PDB entry 5G0V | X-ray diffraction, 1.79 A resolution | chains A and C of the 4 polymer chains in the assembly

[Chain A (and C)]
Molecule: Enoyl-acyl carrier protein reductase
From: Mycobacterium tuberculosis
Notes: EC 1.3.1.9; chain C of this document is another copy of the same molecule, construct and numbering; everything in this record applies to it too
UniProtKB: P9WGR1 (INHA_MYCTU); residue numbers follow UniProt; this construct covers 1-269
Amino-acid sequence (269 residues; numbered 1 to 269; the number before each row is that of its first residue):
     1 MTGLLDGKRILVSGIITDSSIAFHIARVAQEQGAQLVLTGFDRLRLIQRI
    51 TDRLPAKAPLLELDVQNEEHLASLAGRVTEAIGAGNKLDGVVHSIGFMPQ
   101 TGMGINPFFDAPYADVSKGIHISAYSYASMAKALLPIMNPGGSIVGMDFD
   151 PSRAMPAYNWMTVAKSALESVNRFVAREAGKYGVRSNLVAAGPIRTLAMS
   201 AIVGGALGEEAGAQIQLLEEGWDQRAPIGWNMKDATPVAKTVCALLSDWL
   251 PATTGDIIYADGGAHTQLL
Not modelled in the structure: 1, 197-204 (chain C: 1, 102-106, 197-215)
Curated features (UniProtKB/Swiss-Prot):
  - binding site (NAD(+)): Ser-20, Ile-21, Asp-64, Val-65, Ile-95, Gly-96, Lys-165, Ile-194
  - binding site (substrate): Tyr-158
  - site: Phe-149 (May act as an intermediate that passes the hydride ion from NADH to the substrate), Tyr-158 (Transition state stabilizer)
  - modified residue: Thr-266 (Phosphothreonine)
  - mutagenesis: Ser-94 (S94A: Confers INH and ETH resistance. The mutant is 17 times more resistant to inhibition by the INH-NAD adduct ...), Asp-148 (D148G: Confers pyridomycin resistance. Has no impact on the susceptibility to isoniazid and moxifloxacin. 14-fold decrease in NADH affinity, while no effect on catalytic activity), Tyr-158 (Y158A: 1500-fold decrease in catalytic activity while no effect on lipid substrate affinity; Y158F: 24-fold decrease in catalytic activity while no effect on lipid substrate affinity ...), Lys-165 (K165A/M: Loss of enzyme's ability to bind NADH; K165Q/R: No effect on the enzyme's catalytic ability or on its ability to bind NADH), Thr-266 (T266A: No effect on catalytic activity. Loss of phosphorylation. Does not alter growth of M.tuberculosis ...)
Bound ions: Mg2+: Asp-223, Gln-224, Ala-226
Residues lining bound ligands: NAD (nicotinamide-adenine-dinucleotide): Gly-14, Ile-15, Ile-16, Ser-20, Ile-21, Phe-41, Leu-63, Asp-64, Val-65, Gln-66, Ser-94, Ile-95, Gly-96, Phe-97, Ile-122, Met-147, Asp-148, Phe-149, Lys-165, Ala-191, Gly-192, Pro-193, Ile-194, Thr-196
From the paper describing this entry:
  - binding site for the ligand JDD: Phe-41, Arg-43
  - conformationally variable residues (side-chain flip): Tyr-158
  - catalytic residues: Tyr-158 (citing earlier work)

[How chain A and chain C interact]
Residue-residue contacts - 68 pairs, chain A then chain C:
  Phe-108(A) / Ala-128(C)  hydrophobic
  Phe-108(A) / Phe-174(C)  hydrophobic
  Phe-108(A) / Glu-178(C)
  Phe-109(A) / Ala-128(C)
  Phe-109(A) / Ala-131(C)  hydrophobic
  Phe-109(A) / Lys-132(C)  hydrogen bond (backbone-side chain)
  Phe-109(A) / Leu-135(C)  hydrophobic
  Phe-109(A) / Glu-178(C)
  Asp-110(A) / Lys-132(C)  salt bridge
  Ala-111(A) / Tyr-125(C)  hydrogen bond (backbone-side chain)
  Pro-112(A) / Tyr-125(C)
  Tyr-113(A) / Ser-117(C)  hydrogen bond (side chain-backbone)
  Tyr-113(A) / Ile-120(C)
  Tyr-113(A) / His-121(C)  hydrogen bond (side chain-backbone)
  Tyr-113(A) / Tyr-125(C)  hydrogen bond (backbone-side chain)
  Ser-117(A) / Tyr-113(C)  hydrogen bond (backbone-side chain)
  Ser-117(A) / Ser-117(C)  hydrogen bond
  Ile-120(A) / Tyr-113(C)
  Ile-120(A) / Ile-120(C)  hydrophobic
  His-121(A) / Tyr-113(C)  hydrogen bond (backbone-side chain)
  Tyr-125(A) / Ala-111(C)  hydrogen bond (side chain-backbone)
  Tyr-125(A) / Pro-112(C)
  Tyr-125(A) / Tyr-113(C)  hydrogen bond (side chain-backbone)
  Tyr-125(A) / Val-116(C)  hydrophobic
  Tyr-125(A) / Trp-160(C)  hydrophobic
  Ala-128(A) / Phe-108(C)  hydrophobic
  Ala-128(A) / Phe-109(C)
  Ala-131(A) / Phe-109(C)  hydrophobic
  Lys-132(A) / Phe-109(C)  hydrogen bond (side chain-backbone)
  Lys-132(A) / Asp-110(C)  salt bridge
  Leu-135(A) / Phe-109(C)  hydrophobic
  Pro-151(A) / Ser-170(C)
  Pro-151(A) / Arg-173(C)  hydrogen bond (backbone-side chain)
  Ser-152(A) / Arg-173(C)  hydrogen bond (backbone-side chain)
  Ala-154(A) / Arg-173(C)
  Ala-154(A) / Phe-174(C)  hydrophobic
  Ala-154(A) / Arg-177(C)
  Met-155(A) / Phe-174(C)
  Pro-156(A) / Arg-177(C)
  Asn-159(A) / Phe-174(C)
  Trp-160(A) / Tyr-125(C)  hydrophobic
  Trp-160(A) / Ala-128(C)  hydrophobic
  Trp-160(A) / Val-171(C)  hydrophobic
  Thr-162(A) / Ser-170(C)
  Thr-162(A) / Phe-174(C)
  Val-163(A) / Ala-167(C)
  Val-163(A) / Ser-170(C)
  Val-163(A) / Val-171(C)  hydrophobic
  Ser-166(A) / Ser-166(C)
  Ser-166(A) / Ser-170(C)  hydrogen bond
  Ser-166(A) / Arg-173(C)
  Ala-167(A) / Val-163(C)
  Ser-170(A) / Thr-162(C)
  Ser-170(A) / Val-163(C)
  Ser-170(A) / Ser-166(C)  hydrogen bond
  Val-171(A) / Trp-160(C)  hydrophobic
  Val-171(A) / Val-163(C)  hydrophobic
  Arg-173(A) / Pro-151(C)  hydrogen bond (side chain-backbone)
  Arg-173(A) / Ser-152(C)  hydrogen bond (side chain-backbone)
  Arg-173(A) / Ala-154(C)
  Arg-173(A) / Ser-166(C)
  Phe-174(A) / Phe-108(C)  hydrophobic
  Phe-174(A) / Ala-154(C)  hydrophobic
  Phe-174(A) / Met-155(C)
  Phe-174(A) / Asn-159(C)
  Phe-174(A) / Thr-162(C)
  Arg-177(A) / Pro-156(C)
  Glu-178(A) / Phe-109(C)
Also at the interface, not in a pair above, chain A (34 interface residues in all): Val-116, Arg-153, Val-175
Also at the interface, not in a pair above, chain C (34 interface residues in all): Arg-153, Val-175

[In short]
Chain A and chain C each contribute 34 residues to their interface; the contacts include 17 hydrogen bonds and
2 salt bridges. Polar pairs include Asp-110(A)/Lys-132(C), Phe-109(A)/Lys-132(C) and Ala-111(A)/Tyr-125(C).
Chain A binds NAD. From the paper: the catalytic residue Tyr-158(A); a binding site for the ligand JDD at
Phe-41(A) and Arg-43(A).
Both chains are Enoyl-acyl carrier protein reductase (Mycobacterium tuberculosis). Entry 5G0V (InhA in complex
with a DNA encoded library hit) was determined by X-ray diffraction, deposited together with 5G0S, 5G0T, 5G0U
and 5G0W.
